PDB entry 8Q3K | electron microscopy, 2.92 A resolution | chains B and F of the 8 polymer chains in the assembly

[Chain B]
Name: DNA-directed RNA polymerase RPB2 homolog
Organism: African swine fever virus BA71V
UniProt: P42487 (RPB2_ASFB7); residue numbers follow UniProt; this construct covers 1-1242
Chain sequence (1243 residues; each row starts with the number of its first residue; numbering starts at 0):
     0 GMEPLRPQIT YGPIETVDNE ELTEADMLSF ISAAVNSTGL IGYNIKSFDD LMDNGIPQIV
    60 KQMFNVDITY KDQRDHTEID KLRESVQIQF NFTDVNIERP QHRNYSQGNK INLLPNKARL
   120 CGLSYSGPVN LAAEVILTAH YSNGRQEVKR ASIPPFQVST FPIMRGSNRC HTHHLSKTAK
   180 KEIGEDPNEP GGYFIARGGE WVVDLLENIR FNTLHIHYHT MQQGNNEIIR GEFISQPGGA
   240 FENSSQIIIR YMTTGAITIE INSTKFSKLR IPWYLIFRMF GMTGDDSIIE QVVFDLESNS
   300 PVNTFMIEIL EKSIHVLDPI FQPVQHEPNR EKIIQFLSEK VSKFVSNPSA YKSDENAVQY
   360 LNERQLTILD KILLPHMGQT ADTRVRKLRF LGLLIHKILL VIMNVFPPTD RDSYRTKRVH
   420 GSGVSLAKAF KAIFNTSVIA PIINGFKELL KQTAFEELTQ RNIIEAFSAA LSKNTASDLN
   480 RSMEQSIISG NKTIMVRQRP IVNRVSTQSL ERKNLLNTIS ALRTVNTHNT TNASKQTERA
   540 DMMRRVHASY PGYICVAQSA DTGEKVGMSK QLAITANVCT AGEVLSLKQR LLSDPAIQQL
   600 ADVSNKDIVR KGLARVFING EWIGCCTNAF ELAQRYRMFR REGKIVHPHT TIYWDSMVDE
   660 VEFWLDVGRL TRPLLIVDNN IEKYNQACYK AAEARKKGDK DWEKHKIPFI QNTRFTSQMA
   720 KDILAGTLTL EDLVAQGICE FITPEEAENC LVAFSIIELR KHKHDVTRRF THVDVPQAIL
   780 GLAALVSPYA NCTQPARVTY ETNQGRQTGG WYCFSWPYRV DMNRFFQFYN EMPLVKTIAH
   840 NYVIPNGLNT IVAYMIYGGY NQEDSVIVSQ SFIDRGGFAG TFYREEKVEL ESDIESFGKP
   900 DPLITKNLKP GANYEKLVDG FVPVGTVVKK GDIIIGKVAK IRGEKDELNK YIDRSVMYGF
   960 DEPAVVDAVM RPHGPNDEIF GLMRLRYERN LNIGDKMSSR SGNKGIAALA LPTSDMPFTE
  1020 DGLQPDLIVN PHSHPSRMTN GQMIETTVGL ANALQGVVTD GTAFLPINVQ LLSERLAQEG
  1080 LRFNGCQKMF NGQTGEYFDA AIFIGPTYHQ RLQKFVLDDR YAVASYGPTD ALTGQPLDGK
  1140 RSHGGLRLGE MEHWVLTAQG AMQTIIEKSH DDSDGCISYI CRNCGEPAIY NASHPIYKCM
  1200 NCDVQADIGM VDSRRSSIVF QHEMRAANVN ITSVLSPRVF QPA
Not modelled in the structure: 0-6, 62-92, 101-109, 130-159, 341-354, 443-473, 489-512, 802-819, 889-919, 937-953, 969-979
Sequence notes: expression tag (0)
Metal / ion sites: Zn2+: C1180, C1183, C1198, C1201

[Chain F]
Name: DNA-directed RNA polymerase RPB6 homolog
Organism: African swine fever virus BA71V
UniProt: P42484 (RPB6_ASFB7); residue numbers follow UniProt; this construct covers 1-147
Chain sequence (147 residues; each row starts with the number of its first residue):
     1 MADNDNEDII MDDLVEEYVE TEEENFVDSE EESEDKDEIV ESPSICEGFV QASSQTLVII
    61 PDNERITSNV LTTFEATRLV AVRAQQLAIN GSTMLKKKYS SPIDIAKQEL FNRKIPLLVM
   121 RCIKVTPEGQ KIVEIWNPRE MGIPLLD
Not modelled in the structure: 1-37

[Interface between chain B and chain F]
Contacting residue pairs - 25 pairs, chain B then chain F:
  Q1158(B) - F74(F)
  G1159(B) - F74(F)
  Q1162(B) - R78(F)
  Q1162(B) - A81(F)
  R1181(B) - F49(F)
  R1181(B) - Q51(F)
  N1182(B) - F49(F)
  N1182(B) - Q51(F)
  C1183(B) - C46(F)  hydrophobic
  C1183(B) - F49(F)  hydrophobic
  N1200(B) - C46(F)
  N1229(B) - I45(F)
  T1231(B) - F49(F)
  V1233(B) - F49(F)  hydrophobic
  P1236(B) - S53(F)
  P1236(B) - Q55(F)
  R1237(B) - S54(F)
  R1237(B) - Q55(F)  hydrogen bond (backbone-backbone)
  V1238(B) - Q55(F)
  V1238(B) - L57(F)  hydrophobic
  F1239(B) - S54(F)
  F1239(B) - Q55(F)  hydrogen bond (backbone-backbone)
  F1239(B) - T56(F)
  F1239(B) - L57(F)  hydrogen bond (backbone-backbone)
  P1241(B) - L57(F)
Other interface residues (no listed pair), chain B (17 interface residues in all): G1184, Q1240
Other interface residues (no listed pair), chain F (14 interface residues in all): A52, K131

[Overview]
Chain B and chain F form an interface of 17 and 14 residues respectively, with 3 hydrogen bonds. The backbones
hydrogen-bond at R1237(B)-Q55(F), F1239(B)-Q55(F) and F1239(B)-L57(F). C1180(B), C1183(B), C1198(B) and
C1201(B) coordinate Zn2+.
Chain B is DNA-directed RNA polymerase RPB2 homolog and chain F is DNA-directed RNA polymerase RPB6 homolog,
both from African swine fever virus BA71V; the structure, The open state of the ASFV apo-RNA polymerase, was
determined by electron microscopy (same publication as 8Q3B).
